PDB entry 4C99 | X-ray diffraction, 2.80 A resolution | chains A and C of the 4 polymer chains in the assembly

# Chain A (and C)
Protein: E3 ubiquitin-protein ligase ZNRF3
Organism: Mus musculus
Notes: EC 6.3.2.-; fragment: ectodomain, residues 53-205; chain C of this document is another copy of the same molecule, construct and numbering; everything in this record applies to it too
UniProtKB: Q5SSZ7 (ZNRF3_MOUSE); residue numbers follow UniProt; this construct covers 53-205
Sequence (165 residues; numbered 50 to 214; the number before each row is that of its first residue):
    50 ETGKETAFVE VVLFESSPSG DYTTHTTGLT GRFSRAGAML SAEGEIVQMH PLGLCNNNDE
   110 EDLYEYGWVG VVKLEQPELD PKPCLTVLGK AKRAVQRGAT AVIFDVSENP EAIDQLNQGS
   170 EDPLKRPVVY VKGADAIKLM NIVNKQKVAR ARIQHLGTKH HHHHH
Not modelled in the structure: 50-52, 206-214
Differences from the reference sequence: expression tag (50-52, 206-214)
Cystine bridges: Cys-104/Cys-133
What the authors report for this chain:
  - conformationally variable residues (order/disorder transition): Asn-105 to Glu-114
  - self-association interface (contacts with another copy of this molecule): Ser-90, Glu-92
  - mutagenesis - S90C: increased binding to E3 ubiquitin-protein ligase ZNRF3 (chain A)
  - mutagenesis - E92N/E94T: decreased binding to R-spondin-2
  - mutagenesis - S90C: increased binding to R-spondin-2
  - mutagenesis - S90C: increased binding to LGR5ecto-RspoFu1-Fu2 complex

# How chain A and chain C interact
Contacting residue pairs - 54 pairs, chain A then chain C:
  Phe-63(A) / Tyr-115(C)  hydrophobic
  Gly-69(A) / Leu-112(C)
  Gly-69(A) / Arg-146(C)
  Asp-70(A) / Arg-142(C)  salt bridge
  Asp-70(A) / Gln-145(C)
  Tyr-71(A) / Leu-112(C)
  Tyr-71(A) / Tyr-113(C)  hydrogen bond (side chain-backbone)
  Tyr-71(A) / Glu-114(C)
  Tyr-71(A) / Tyr-115(C)  hydrophobic
  Tyr-71(A) / Gln-145(C)  hydrogen bond (backbone-backbone)
  Tyr-71(A) / Arg-146(C)
  Tyr-71(A) / Gly-147(C)
  Thr-73(A) / Tyr-115(C)
  Leu-89(A) / Gln-203(C)
  Ser-90(A) / Ser-90(C)  hydrogen bond
  Ala-91(A) / Glu-92(C)
  Glu-92(A) / Ala-91(C)
  Glu-92(A) / Glu-92(C)  hydrogen bond (side chain-backbone)
  Glu-92(A) / Thr-149(C)  hydrogen bond
  Glu-92(A) / Arg-175(C)  salt bridge
  Glu-92(A) / Arg-199(C)  hydrogen bond (backbone-side chain)
  Gly-93(A) / Arg-199(C)
  Glu-109(A) / Pro-67(C)
  Glu-109(A) / Ser-68(C)
  Glu-109(A) / Gly-69(C)  hydrogen bond (side chain-backbone)
  Leu-112(A) / Ser-65(C)
  Leu-112(A) / Gly-69(C)
  Leu-112(A) / Tyr-71(C)  hydrophobic
  Tyr-113(A) / Tyr-71(C)  hydrogen bond (backbone-side chain)
  Glu-114(A) / Tyr-71(C)
  Tyr-115(A) / Val-61(C)
  Tyr-115(A) / Phe-63(C)  hydrophobic
  Tyr-115(A) / Tyr-71(C)  hydrogen bond (backbone-side chain)
  Tyr-115(A) / Thr-73(C)
  Tyr-115(A) / Arg-199(C)
  Tyr-115(A) / Arg-201(C)  hydrogen bond
  Gly-116(A) / Arg-199(C)  hydrogen bond (backbone-side chain)
  Arg-142(A) / Asp-70(C)  salt bridge
  Gln-145(A) / Asp-70(C)
  Gln-145(A) / Tyr-71(C)  hydrogen bond (backbone-backbone)
  Arg-146(A) / Tyr-71(C)
  Gly-147(A) / Tyr-71(C)
  Thr-149(A) / Glu-92(C)  hydrogen bond
  Thr-149(A) / Arg-201(C)
  Arg-175(A) / Arg-201(C)
  Arg-199(A) / Glu-92(C)  hydrogen bond (side chain-backbone)
  Arg-199(A) / Gly-93(C)
  Arg-199(A) / Tyr-115(C)
  Arg-199(A) / Gly-116(C)  hydrogen bond (side chain-backbone)
  Arg-201(A) / Tyr-115(C)  hydrogen bond
  Arg-201(A) / Thr-149(C)
  Arg-201(A) / Arg-175(C)
  Gln-203(A) / Leu-89(C)
  Gln-203(A) / Ser-90(C)
Interface residues without a listed pair, chain A (29 interface residues in all): Val-61, Ser-65, Pro-67, Ser-68
Interface residues without a listed pair, chain C (31 interface residues in all): Asp-108, Glu-109, Glu-110

# In short
29 residues of chain A and 31 residues of chain C are in contact, with 16 hydrogen bonds and 3 salt bridges.
Among the polar pairs are Asp-70(A)/Arg-142(C), Glu-92(A)/Arg-175(C) and Tyr-71(A)/Tyr-113(C). The paper
reports that S90C of chain A increases binding to E3 ubiquitin-protein ligase ZNRF3 (chain A); conformational
variability at Asn-105(A).
Both chains are E3 ubiquitin-protein ligase ZNRF3 (Mus musculus). Entry 4C99 (Mouse ZNRF3 ectodomain in
complex with mouse RSPO2 Fu1-Fu2 crystal form I) was determined by X-ray diffraction together with 4C9A, 4C9E,
4C9R, 4C9U and 4C9V from the same study.
